Entry 1P8K (X-ray diffraction, 2.60 A resolution); this record covers chains D and Z of the 5 polymer chains in the assembly.

== Chain D ==
Molecule: 15-nt DNA strand
Sequence (15 nucleotides; numbered 517 to 531; the number before each row is that of its first residue):
   517 CCTCCTCAGCGCGCT
Bound ions: Mg2+: DC517 (shared with 1 residue of chain A; Gly15(Z), Glu148(Z) of chain Z)

== Chain Z ==
Name: Intron-encoded endonuclease I-AniI
From: Emericella nidulans
Notes: EC 3.1.-.-
Reference sequence: P03880 (ANI1_EMENI); residues 3-254 here correspond to UniProt positions 68-319 (UniProt number = residue number + 65)
Chain sequence (254 residues; each row starts with the number of its first residue):
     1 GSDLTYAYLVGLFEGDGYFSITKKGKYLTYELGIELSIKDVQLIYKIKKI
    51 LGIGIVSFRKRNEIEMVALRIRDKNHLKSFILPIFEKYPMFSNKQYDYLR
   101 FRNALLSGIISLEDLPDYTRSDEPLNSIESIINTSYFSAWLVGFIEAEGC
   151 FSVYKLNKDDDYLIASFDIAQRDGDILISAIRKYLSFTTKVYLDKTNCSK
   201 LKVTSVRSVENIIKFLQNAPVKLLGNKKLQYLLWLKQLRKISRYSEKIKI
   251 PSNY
Differences from the reference sequence: cloning artifact (1-2); modified residue (66, 90)
Modified / non-standard residues: Mse66 (selenomethionine; parent Met); Mse90 (selenomethionine; parent Met)
Bound ions: Mg2+ site 1: Gly15, Glu148 (shared with 1 residue of chain A; DC517(D) of chain D); Mg2+ site 2: Asp16, Ala147 (shared with 1 residue of chain B; 1 residue of chain C)
Reported in the primary citation:
  - binding site for the 18-nt DNA strand: Arg59, Arg61, Arg70, Arg72
  - Mg2+ coordination: Asp16, Glu148
  - catalytic residues: Asp16, Glu148
  - mutagenesis - R239E: unchanged catalytic activity on DNA target site
  - mutagenesis - R239E (35-fold): decreased binding to A.n.COB pre-RNA

== How chain D and chain Z interact ==
Contacting residue pairs (20):
  DC517(D) - Glu14(Z)  phosphate contact
  DC517(D) - Gly15(Z)  phosphate contact
  DC517(D) - Asp16(Z)  sugar contact
  DC517(D) - Gly17(Z)  phosphate contact
  DC517(D) - Tyr18(Z)  sugar contact
  DC517(D) - Glu35(Z)  hydrogen bond to the base
  DC517(D) - Lys94(Z)  salt bridge to the phosphate
  DC518(D) - Tyr18(Z)  phosphate contact
  DC518(D) - Glu35(Z)  base contact
  DC518(D) - Lys94(Z)  salt bridge to the phosphate
  DC518(D) - Arg120(Z)  salt bridge to the phosphate
  DT519(D) - Tyr18(Z)  base contact
  DT519(D) - Ser20(Z)  hydrogen bond to the phosphate
  DT519(D) - Thr22(Z)  sugar contact
  DC520(D) - Thr22(Z)  phosphate contact
  DC520(D) - Lys23(Z)  hydrogen bond to the phosphate
  DC520(D) - Arg72(Z)  base contact
  DC521(D) - Lys23(Z)  salt bridge to the phosphate
  DC521(D) - Gly25(Z)  hydrogen bond to the phosphate
  DT522(D) - Lys24(Z)  base contact
Interface residues without a listed pair, chain D (7 interface residues in all): DC523
Interface residues without a listed pair, chain Z (18 interface residues in all): Thr29, Arg70, Asp97, Gln171

== In short ==
7 residues of chain D face 18 of chain Z across their interface, with 4 hydrogen bonds and 4 salt bridges.
Among the polar pairs are DC517(D)-Glu35(Z), DT519(D)-Ser20(Z) and DC520(D)-Lys23(Z). DC517(D), Gly15(Z) and
Glu148(Z) coordinate Mg2+ site 1. From the paper: catalytic residues Asp16(Z) and Glu148(Z); R239E of chain Z
reduces binding to A.n.COB pre-RNA.
Here chain D is a 15-nt DNA strand and chain Z is Intron-encoded endonuclease I-AniI (Emericella nidulans).
Entry 1P8K (The structure and DNA recognition of a bifunctional homing endonuclease and group I intron
splicing factor) was determined by X-ray diffraction.
